PDB entry 2H8B | solution NMR | chains B and A

# Chain B
Protein: Insulin-like 3
Notes: fragment: Insulin-like 3 B chain
UniProtKB: P51460 (INSL3_HUMAN); residues 1-31 here correspond to UniProt positions 25-55 (UniProt number = residue number + 24)
Amino-acid sequence (31 residues; numbered 1 to 31; the number before each row is that of its first residue):
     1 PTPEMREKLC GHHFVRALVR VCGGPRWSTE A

# Chain A
Protein: Insulin-like 3
Notes: fragment: Insulin-like 3 A chain
UniProtKB: P51460 (INSL3_HUMAN); residues 1-26 here correspond to UniProt positions 106-131 (UniProt number = residue number + 105)
Amino-acid sequence (26 residues; numbered 1 to 26; the number before each row is that of its first residue):
     1 AAATNPARYC CLSGCTQQDL LTLCPY
Disulfides: C10-C15

# Chain B / chain A interface
Contacting residue pairs (35):
  P1(B) - Q17(A)
  P1(B) - Q18(A)
  E4(B) - T16(A)
  E4(B) - Q17(A)
  E4(B) - Q18(A)
  M5(B) - T16(A)
  R6(B) - Y9(A)
  R6(B) - G14(A)
  R6(B) - C15(A)
  R6(B) - T16(A)
  R6(B) - D19(A)
  E7(B) - C10(A)
  E7(B) - G14(A)
  E7(B) - C15(A)
  K8(B) - C10(A)
  K8(B) - C11(A)
  K8(B) - L12(A)
  K8(B) - S13(A)
  K8(B) - G14(A)
  L9(B) - A7(A)
  L9(B) - C10(A)
  L9(B) - C11(A)
  L9(B) - C15(A)
  L9(B) - L20(A)
  C10(B) - C11(A)  disulfide
  F14(B) - A7(A)
  F14(B) - C10(A)
  F14(B) - L20(A)
  A17(B) - L20(A)
  V21(B) - Q17(A)
  V21(B) - L20(A)
  V21(B) - L21(A)
  C22(B) - C24(A)  disulfide
  R26(B) - Y26(A)
  W27(B) - P25(A)
Other interface residues (no listed pair), chain B (15 interface residues in all): L18
Other interface residues (no listed pair), chain A (18 interface residues in all): P6
Disulfides between the chains: C10(B)-C11(A), C22(B)-C24(A)
Interface features reported in the paper:
  - interface residues, chain A: G14(A)

# Overview
15 residues of chain B face 18 of chain A across their interface; the contacts include 2 disulfide bonds. From
the paper: the interface residue G14(A).
Chain B is Insulin-like 3 and chain A is Insulin-like 3; the structure, Solution structure of INSL3, was
determined by solution NMR.
